Entry 5C0C (X-ray diffraction, 1.97 A resolution); this record covers chains A and J of the 5 polymer chains in the assembly.

# Chain A
Protein: HLA class I histocompatibility antigen, A-2 alpha chain
From: Homo sapiens
Reference sequence: P01892 (1A02_HUMAN); residues 1-276 here correspond to UniProt positions 25-300 (UniProt number = residue number + 24)
Sequence (277 residues; each row starts with the number of its first residue; numbering starts at 0):
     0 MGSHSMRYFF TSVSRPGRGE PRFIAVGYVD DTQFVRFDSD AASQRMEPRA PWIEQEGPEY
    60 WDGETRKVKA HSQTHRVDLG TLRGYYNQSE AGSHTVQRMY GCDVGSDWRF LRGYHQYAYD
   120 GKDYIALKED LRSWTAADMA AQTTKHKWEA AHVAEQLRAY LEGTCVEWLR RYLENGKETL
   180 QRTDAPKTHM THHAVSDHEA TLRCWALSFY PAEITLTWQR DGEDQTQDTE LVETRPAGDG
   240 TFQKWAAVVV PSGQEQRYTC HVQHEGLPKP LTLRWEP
Unresolved in the structure: 0
Differences from the reference sequence: initiating methionine (0)
Disulfide bonds: C101-C164, C203-C259

# Chain J
Protein: 1E6 TCR Beta Chain
From: Homo sapiens
Sequence (247 residues; row label = number of the first residue in the row; numbering starts at 0):
     0 MDAGVIQSPR HEVTEMGQQV TLRCKPISGH DYLFWYRQTM MRGLELLIYF NNNVPIDDSG
    60 MPEDRFSAKM PNASFSTLKI QPSEPRDSAV YFCASSLWEK LAKNIQYFGA GTRLSVLEDL
   120 KNVFPPEVAV FEPSEAEISH TQKATLVCLA TGFYPDHVEL SWWVNGKEVH SGVCTDPQPL
   180 KEQPALNDSR YALSSRLRVS ATFWQDPRNH FRCQVQFYGL SENDEWTQDR AKPVTQIVSA
   240 EAWGRAD
Disulfide bonds: C23-C92, C147-C212

# Interface between chain A and chain J
Residue-residue contacts (11):
  R65(A) with I55(J); D56(J), salt bridge
  Q72(A) with V53(J)
  R75(A) with N51(J)
  V76(A) with N51(J)
  A150(A) with W97(J); E98(J)
  H151(A) with K102(J)
  V152(A) with W97(J), hydrophobic
  Q155(A) with W97(J); A101(J)
Interface residues without a listed pair, chain A (9 interface residues in all): T73
Interface residues without a listed pair, chain J (9 interface residues in all): N50

# In short
Chain A and chain J each contribute 9 residues to their interface; the contacts include 1 salt bridge. The
salt-bridged pair is R65(A)-D56(J).
Here chain A is HLA class I histocompatibility antigen, A-2 alpha chain and chain J is 1E6 TCR Beta Chain,
both from Homo sapiens. Entry 5C0C (1E6 TCR in complex with HLA-A02 carrying RQFGPDWIVA) was determined by
X-ray diffraction (same publication as 5C07, 5C08, 5C09, 5C0A, 5C0B, 5C0D and 6 further entries).
